Entry 5V06 (X-ray diffraction, 2.75 A resolution); this record covers chains Z and B of the 3 polymer chains in the assembly.

== Chain Z ==
Molecule: Exonuclease 1
Source organism: Homo sapiens
Notes: EC 3.1.-.-
UniProtKB: Q9UQ84 (EXO1_HUMAN); residue numbers follow UniProt; this construct covers 1-352
Amino-acid sequence (358 residues; row label = number of the first residue in the row):
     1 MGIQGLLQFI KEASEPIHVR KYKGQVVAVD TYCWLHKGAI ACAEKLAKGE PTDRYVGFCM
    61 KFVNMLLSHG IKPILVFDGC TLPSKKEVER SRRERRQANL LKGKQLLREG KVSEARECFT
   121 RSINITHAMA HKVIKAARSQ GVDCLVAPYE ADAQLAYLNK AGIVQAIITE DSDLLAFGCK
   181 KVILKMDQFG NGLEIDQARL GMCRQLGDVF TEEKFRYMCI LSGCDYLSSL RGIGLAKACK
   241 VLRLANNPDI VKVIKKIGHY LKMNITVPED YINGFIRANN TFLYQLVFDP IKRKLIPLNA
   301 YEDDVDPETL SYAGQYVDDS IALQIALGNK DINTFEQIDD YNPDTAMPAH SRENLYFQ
Not modelled in the structure: 1, 347-354, 358
Construct notes: expression tag (353-358)
Ion coordination: Mn2+ site 1: Asp-152, Asp-171, Asp-173 (shared with DC2(B) of chain B); Mn2+ site 2: Asp-152 (shared with DT1(B), DC2(B) of chain B); Na+: Ser-222, Ser-229, Ile-233 (shared with 1 residue of chain A)
Curated features (UniProtKB/Swiss-Prot):
  - binding site (Mg(2+)): Asp-30, Asp-78, Glu-150, Asp-152, Asp-171, Asp-173, Asp-225, Asp-270
  - natural variant: Glu-109 (E109K: Abrogates exonuclease activity)
  - mutagenesis: Asp-78 (D78A: Abrogates double-stranded DNA exonuclease activity and endonuclease activity against 5'-overhanging flap structures. Also reduces DNA-binding to 5'-overhanging flap structures), Asp-173 (D173A: Abrogates double-stranded DNA exonuclease activity and endonuclease activity against 5'-overhanging flap structures. No effect on DNA-binding to 5'-overhanging flap structures), Asp-225 (D225A: Abrogates double-stranded DNA exonuclease activity and endonuclease activity against 5'-overhanging flap structures. Also enhances DNA-binding to 5'-overhanging flap structures)
What the authors report for this chain:
  - Mn2+ coordination: Asp-152, Asp-171, Asp-173
  - Mn2+ coordination through a water molecule: Asp-30, Asp-78
  - catalytic residues: Gly-2, Lys-85, Arg-92, Asp-225
  - binding site for the 10-nt DNA strand (chain B): His-36, Lys-85, Arg-92
  - contacts within the chain: Lys-85/Glu-150
  - conformationally variable residues (side-chain flip): Tyr-32, His-36, Lys-85, Glu-150
  - mutagenesis - Y32A (20-fold), H36A (150-fold): decreased catalytic activity (citing earlier work)
  - catalytic residues: Asp-30, Asp-78, Asp-152, Asp-171, Asp-173 (by similarity / conservation)

== Chain B ==
Molecule: 10-nt DNA strand
Sequence (10 nucleotides; numbered 1 to 10; the number before each row is that of its first residue):
     1 TCGACTAGCG
Ion coordination: Mn2+ site 1: DT1, DC2 (shared with Asp-152(Z) of chain Z); Mn2+ site 2 near DT1 (its only coordinating residue here); Mn2+ site 3: DC2 (shared with Asp-152(Z), Asp-171(Z), Asp-173(Z) of chain Z)

== How chain Z and chain B interact ==
Pairs across the interface (21; chain Z residue first):
  Gly-2(Z) / DG3(B)  phosphate contact
  Ile-3(Z) / DG3(B)  phosphate contact
  Leu-7(Z) / DG3(B)  phosphate contact
  Leu-7(Z) / DA4(B)  phosphate contact
  Gln-8(Z) / DA4(B)  hydrogen bond to the phosphate
  Tyr-32(Z) / DT1(B)  sugar contact
  Cys-33(Z) / DT1(B)  base contact
  His-36(Z) / DT1(B)  stacking on the base
  Lys-85(Z) / DC2(B)  salt bridge to the phosphate
  Glu-89(Z) / DT1(B)  phosphate contact
  Arg-92(Z) / DT1(B)  salt bridge to the phosphate
  Arg-92(Z) / DC2(B)  salt bridge to the phosphate
  Arg-96(Z) / DT1(B)  salt bridge to the phosphate
  Asp-152(Z) / DC2(B)  phosphate contact
  Glu-170(Z) / DG3(B)  sugar contact
  Asp-171(Z) / DC2(B)  phosphate contact
  Asp-171(Z) / DG3(B)  phosphate contact
  Ser-172(Z) / DG3(B)  hydrogen bond to the phosphate
  Asp-173(Z) / DC2(B)  phosphate contact
  Lys-185(Z) / DG3(B)  hydrogen bond to the phosphate
  Lys-185(Z) / DA4(B)  salt bridge to the phosphate
Other interface residues (no listed pair), chain Z (19 interface residues in all): Asp-78, Asp-225

== Summary ==
Chain Z and chain B form an interface of 19 and 4 residues respectively, with 3 hydrogen bonds, 5 salt bridges
and 1 aromatic stacking contact. Polar pairs include Gln-8(Z)/DA4(B), Ser-172(Z)/DG3(B) and Lys-185(Z)/DG3(B).
From the paper: catalytic residues Gly-2(Z), Lys-85(Z) and Arg-92(Z) among others; Y32A and H36A of chain Z
reduce catalytic activity.
Chain Z is Exonuclease 1 (Homo sapiens) and chain B is a 10-nt DNA strand; the structure, Crystal structure of
human exonuclease 1 Exo1 (WT) in complex with 5' recessed-end DNA (rIV), was determined by X-ray diffraction
together with 5UZV, 5V04, 5V05, 5V07, 5V08, 5V09 and 4 further entries from the same study.
